Entry 4QRS (X-ray diffraction, 1.40 A resolution); this record covers chains A and C of the 3 polymer chains in the assembly.

[Chain A]
Name: HLA class I histocompatibility antigen, B-8 alpha chain
Source organism: Homo sapiens
Reference sequence: P30460 (1B08_HUMAN); residues 1-276 here correspond to UniProt positions 25-300 (UniProt number = residue number + 24)
Sequence (276 residues; numbered 1 to 276; the number before each row is that of its first residue):
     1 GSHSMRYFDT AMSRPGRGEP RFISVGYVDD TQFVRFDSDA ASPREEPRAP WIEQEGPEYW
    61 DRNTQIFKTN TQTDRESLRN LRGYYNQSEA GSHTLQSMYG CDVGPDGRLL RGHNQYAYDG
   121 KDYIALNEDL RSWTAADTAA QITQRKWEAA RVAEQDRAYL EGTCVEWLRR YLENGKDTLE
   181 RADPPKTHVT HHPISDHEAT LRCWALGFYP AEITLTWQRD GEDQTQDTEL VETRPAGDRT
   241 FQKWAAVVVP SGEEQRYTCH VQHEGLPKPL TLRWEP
Cystine bridges: Cys101-Cys164, Cys203-Cys259
What the authors report for this chain:
  - conformationally variable residues (side-chain flip): Tyr116

[Chain C]
Name: Major immediate-early protein
Reference sequence: Q9YRL3 (Q9YRL3_HCMV); residues 1-9 here correspond to UniProt positions 51-59 (UniProt number = residue number + 50)
Sequence (9 residues; row label = number of the first residue in the row):
     1 ELKRKMIYM

[Interface between chain A and chain C]
Pairs across the interface (55; chain A residue first):
  Tyr7(A) - Glu1(C)  hydrogen bond (side chain-backbone)
  Tyr7(A) - Leu2(C)  hydrophobic
  Asp9(A) - Lys5(C)  salt bridge
  Ser24(A) - Leu2(C)
  Phe36(A) - Leu2(C)  hydrophobic
  Tyr59(A) - Glu1(C)
  Arg62(A) - Glu1(C)  salt bridge
  Asn63(A) - Glu1(C)  hydrogen bond
  Asn63(A) - Leu2(C)  hydrogen bond (side chain-backbone)
  Ile66(A) - Leu2(C)  hydrophobic
  Ile66(A) - Lys3(C)
  Ile66(A) - Arg4(C)
  Phe67(A) - Leu2(C)  hydrophobic
  Thr69(A) - Lys5(C)
  Thr69(A) - Met6(C)
  Asn70(A) - Lys3(C)  hydrogen bond (side chain-backbone)
  Asn70(A) - Arg4(C)
  Asn70(A) - Lys5(C)  hydrogen bond (side chain-backbone)
  Gln72(A) - Tyr8(C)
  Thr73(A) - Lys5(C)  hydrogen bond (side chain-backbone)
  Thr73(A) - Met6(C)
  Thr73(A) - Ile7(C)
  Thr73(A) - Tyr8(C)
  Asp74(A) - Lys5(C)  salt bridge
  Glu76(A) - Tyr8(C)
  Ser77(A) - Tyr8(C)
  Ser77(A) - Met9(C)  hydrogen bond (side chain-backbone)
  Asn80(A) - Tyr8(C)
  Asn80(A) - Met9(C)  hydrogen bond (side chain-backbone)
  Leu81(A) - Met9(C)  hydrophobic
  Tyr84(A) - Met9(C)  hydrogen bond (side chain-backbone)
  Leu95(A) - Met9(C)  hydrophobic
  Ser97(A) - Lys5(C)  hydrogen bond
  Tyr99(A) - Leu2(C)
  Tyr99(A) - Lys3(C)  hydrogen bond (side chain-backbone)
  Asn114(A) - Lys3(C)
  Tyr116(A) - Lys5(C)
  Tyr116(A) - Met9(C)  hydrophobic
  Tyr123(A) - Met9(C)  hydrophobic
  Thr143(A) - Met9(C)  hydrogen bond (side chain-backbone)
  Lys146(A) - Tyr8(C)
  Lys146(A) - Met9(C)  hydrogen bond (side chain-backbone)
  Trp147(A) - Ile7(C)  hydrogen bond (side chain-backbone)
  Trp147(A) - Tyr8(C)
  Trp147(A) - Met9(C)  hydrophobic
  Ala150(A) - Ile7(C)  hydrophobic
  Val152(A) - Ile7(C)  hydrophobic
  Gln155(A) - Met6(C)
  Asp156(A) - Lys3(C)  salt bridge
  Tyr159(A) - Glu1(C)  hydrogen bond (side chain-backbone)
  Tyr159(A) - Leu2(C)
  Tyr159(A) - Lys3(C)
  Thr163(A) - Glu1(C)
  Trp167(A) - Glu1(C)
  Tyr171(A) - Glu1(C)  hydrogen bond (side chain-backbone)
Also at the interface, not in a pair above, chain A (39 interface residues in all): Met5, Phe22, Ile124
Interface features reported in the paper:
  - residue pairs: Thr73(A)-Met6(C)

[Summary]
Chain A and chain C form an interface of 39 and 9 residues respectively; the contacts include 16 hydrogen
bonds and 4 salt bridges. Polar pairs include Asp9(A)-Lys5(C), Arg62(A)-Glu1(C) and Asp74(A)-Lys5(C). The
authors report a contact between Thr73(A) and Met6(C). From the paper: conformational variability at
Tyr116(A).
Chain A is HLA class I histocompatibility antigen, B-8 alpha chain (Homo sapiens) and chain C is Major
immediate-early protein; the structure, Crystal Structure of HLA B*0801 in complex with ELK_IYM, ELKRKMIYM,
was determined by X-ray diffraction, deposited together with 4QRU and 4QRT.
